Entry 9EXI (electron microscopy, 2.31 A resolution); this record covers chains B and C of the 4 polymer chains in the assembly.

Chain B:
Name: Capsid protein VP2
Organism: Human coxsackievirus A9 (strain Griggs)
Reference sequence: P21404 (POLG_CXA9); residues 10-260 here correspond to UniProt positions 79-329 (UniProt number = residue number + 69)
Chain sequence (251 residues; each row starts with the number of its first residue):
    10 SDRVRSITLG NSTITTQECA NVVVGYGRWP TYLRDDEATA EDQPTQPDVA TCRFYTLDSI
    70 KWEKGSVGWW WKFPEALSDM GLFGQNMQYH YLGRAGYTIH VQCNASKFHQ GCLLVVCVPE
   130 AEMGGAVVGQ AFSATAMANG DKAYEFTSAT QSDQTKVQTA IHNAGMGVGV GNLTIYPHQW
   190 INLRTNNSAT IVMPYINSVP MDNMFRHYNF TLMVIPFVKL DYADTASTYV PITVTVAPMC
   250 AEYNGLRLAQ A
Not modelled in the structure: 260
Sequence notes: variant Val110 (Leu179 in P21404)

Chain C:
Name: Capsid protein VP3
Organism: Human coxsackievirus A9 (strain Griggs)
Reference sequence: P21404 (POLG_CXA9); residues 1-238 here correspond to UniProt positions 331-568 (UniProt number = residue number + 330)
Chain sequence (238 residues; numbered 1 to 238; the number before each row is that of its first residue):
     1 GLPTMNTPGS TQFLTSDDFQ SPCALPQFDV TPSMNIPGEV KNLMEIAEVD SVVPVNNVQD
    61 TTDQMEMFRI PVTINAPLQQ QVFGLRLQPG LDSVFKHTLL GEILNYYAHW SGSMKLTFVF
   121 CGSAMATGKF LIAYSPPGAN PPKTRKDAML GTHIIWDIGL QSSCVLCVPW ISQTHYRLVQ
   181 QDEYTSAGYV TCWYQTGMIV PPGTPNSSSI MCFASACNDF SVRMLRDTPF ISQDNKLQ
UniProt features mapped onto this chain:
  - region: Lys236 to Gln238 (Amphipathic alpha-helix)

How chain B and chain C interact:
Contacting residue pairs - 50 pairs, chain B then chain C:
  Tyr35(B) - Gly38(C)
  Arg37(B) - Asn35(C)  hydrogen bond (side chain-backbone)
  Arg37(B) - Pro37(C)
  Glu46(B) - Met34(C)
  Glu46(B) - Asn35(C)
  Lys116(B) - Ser123(C)  hydrogen bond (backbone-side chain)
  Lys116(B) - Ala124(C)  hydrogen bond (backbone-backbone)
  Lys116(B) - Met125(C)
  Phe117(B) - Ser123(C)
  Phe117(B) - Pro202(C)
  Phe117(B) - Gly203(C)
  Phe117(B) - Thr204(C)
  Phe117(B) - Pro205(C)
  His118(B) - Ser123(C)
  Gln119(B) - Cys121(C)
  Gln119(B) - Gly122(C)
  Gln119(B) - Ser123(C)
  Gln119(B) - Pro205(C)
  Gln119(B) - Ser207(C)  hydrogen bond (side chain-backbone)
  Gln119(B) - Ser208(C)
  Ser157(B) - Asp63(C)
  His171(B) - Gln64(C)
  Val179(B) - Met65(C)  hydrophobic
  Val179(B) - Phe68(C)  hydrophobic
  Gly180(B) - Val52(C)  hydrogen bond (backbone-backbone)
  Asn181(B) - His97(C)  hydrogen bond (side chain-backbone)
  Asn181(B) - Thr98(C)
  Asn181(B) - Leu99(C)  hydrogen bond (side chain-backbone)
  Thr183(B) - Val49(C)
  Thr183(B) - Asp50(C)
  Trp189(B) - Met211(C)  hydrophobic
  Trp189(B) - Phe213(C)  hydrophobic
  Asn191(B) - Phe120(C)  hydrogen bond (side chain-backbone)
  Arg193(B) - Phe120(C)
  Arg193(B) - Gly122(C)
  Arg193(B) - Ser123(C)  hydrogen bond (side chain-backbone)
  Arg193(B) - Ala124(C)
  Arg193(B) - Ile158(C)
  Arg193(B) - Gly159(C)  hydrogen bond (side chain-backbone)
  Arg193(B) - Ser162(C)
  Thr194(B) - Leu160(C)
  Tyr204(B) - Pro37(C)
  Asn206(B) - Met34(C)
  Asn206(B) - Ile36(C)
  Ile224(B) - Met65(C)  hydrophobic
  Phe226(B) - Arg69(C)  hydrogen bond (backbone-side chain)
  Val227(B) - Arg69(C)
  Val227(B) - Cys121(C)  hydrophobic
  Asp230(B) - Pro205(C)
  Ala232(B) - Gly203(C)
Also at the interface, not in a pair above, chain B (36 interface residues in all): Gly120, Cys121, Ile170, Ile184, Pro203, Ile205, Ser207, Val208, Pro209, Pro225, Lys228, Tyr231
Also at the interface, not in a pair above, chain C (39 interface residues in all): Ser51, Val119, Ala126, Pro201, Ser209

Overview:
The interface between chain B and chain C involves 36 residues on one side and 39 on the other, with 11
hydrogen bonds. Polar contacts include Arg37(B)-Asn35(C), Lys116(B)-Ser123(C) and Gln119(B)-Ser207(C).
Here chain B is Capsid protein VP2 and chain C is Capsid protein VP3, both from Human coxsackievirus A9
(strain Griggs). Entry 9EXI (Coxsackievirus A9 bound with compound 14 (CL275)) was determined by electron
microscopy together with 8S7J, 9FA9, 9FCZ, 9FGN, 9FO2, 9FO5 and 9FP5 from the same study.
